8OUW - chains 3 and 7 of the 19 polymer chains in the assembly; structure by electron microscopy, 3.75 A resolution.

[Chain 3]
Protein: DNA replication licensing factor MCM3
Source organism: Caenorhabditis elegans
Notes: EC 3.6.4.12
UniProtKB: Q9XVR7 (Q9XVR7_CAEEL); residues 1-812 here = UniProt positions 1-812
Amino-acid sequence (812 residues; each row starts with the number of its first residue):
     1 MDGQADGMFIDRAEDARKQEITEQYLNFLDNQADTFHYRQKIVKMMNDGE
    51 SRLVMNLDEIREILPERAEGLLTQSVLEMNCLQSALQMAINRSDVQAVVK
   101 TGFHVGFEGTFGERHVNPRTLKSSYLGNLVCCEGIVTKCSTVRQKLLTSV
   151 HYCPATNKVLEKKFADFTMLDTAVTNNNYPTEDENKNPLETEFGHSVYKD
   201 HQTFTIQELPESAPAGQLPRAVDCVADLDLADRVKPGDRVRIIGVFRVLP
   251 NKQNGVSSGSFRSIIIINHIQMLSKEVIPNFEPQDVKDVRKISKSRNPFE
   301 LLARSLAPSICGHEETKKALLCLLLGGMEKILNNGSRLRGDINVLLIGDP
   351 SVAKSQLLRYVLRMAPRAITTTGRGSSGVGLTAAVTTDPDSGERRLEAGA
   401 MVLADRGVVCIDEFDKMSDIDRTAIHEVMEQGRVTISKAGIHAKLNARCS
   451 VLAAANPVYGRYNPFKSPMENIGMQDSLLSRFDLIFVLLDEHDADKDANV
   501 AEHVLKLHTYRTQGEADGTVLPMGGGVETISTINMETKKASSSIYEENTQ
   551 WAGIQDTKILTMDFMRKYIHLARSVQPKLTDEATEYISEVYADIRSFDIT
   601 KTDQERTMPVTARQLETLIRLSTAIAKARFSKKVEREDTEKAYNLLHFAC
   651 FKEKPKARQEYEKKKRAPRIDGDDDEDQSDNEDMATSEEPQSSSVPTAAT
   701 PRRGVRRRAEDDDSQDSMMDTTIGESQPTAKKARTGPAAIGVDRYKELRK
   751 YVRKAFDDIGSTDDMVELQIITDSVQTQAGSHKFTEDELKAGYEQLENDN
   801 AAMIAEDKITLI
Not modelled in the structure: 1-10, 275-277, 387-393, 523-542, 660-812
Metal / ion sites: Mg2+: S355 (together with AMP-PNP)
Residues lining bound ligands:
  - AMP-PNP (ANP; phosphoaminophosphonic acid-adenylate ester), molecule 1: I310, C311, P350, S351, V352, A353, K354, S355, Q356, N456, V504
  - AMP-PNP (ANP), molecule 2: L338, E430, Q431, S477, R481, A612, R613, E616

[Chain 7]
Protein: DNA replication licensing factor MCM7
Source organism: Caenorhabditis elegans
Notes: EC 3.6.4.12
UniProtKB: O16297 (O16297_CAEEL); residue numbers follow UniProt; this construct covers 1-730
Amino-acid sequence (730 residues; each row starts with the number of its first residue):
     1 MKTTTYNTDWAAEKTKIRSFFDEYYVDNEDGSGKAFPYRDQVFEIARRDK
    51 QAIVVNVDHIKESDIPDALELSEAITSNTKRYEVLFKDTISDMIQDYLGD
   101 KQAPVIDALDAYMFQRLHMDRNEGAANEEVSLQDKRKKYPPQLLQRFEVY
   151 FTTDDAAHETCVRNIKATEIGHLVSMKGVVIRATEVKPCVEVMTYTCDTC
   201 AAEVYQPVKGMQFTPPVNCPNKECVEAKANGRLHMQLRGSKFVKFQELKI
   251 QELSEQVPVGSIPRTMTVHVYGEMTRKCNTGNVVHVSGVFLPIMQSGFRP
   301 TGGLVADTYLEAHYINNLDDNPTFNGVQSAELEVLRRKGDNYETLAASIA
   351 PEIFGHVDVKKCLLMALVGGNDNSSNGMKIRGCINVLMMGDPGVAKSQLL
   401 GYVNRLAPRSQYTTGRGSSGVGLTAAVMKDPVTGEMSLEGGALVLADGGI
   451 CCIDEFDKMMDHDRTAIHEVMEQQTISIAKAGIMTTLNARTAIIAAANPA
   501 YGRYNPNRSIEQNVDLPAALLSRFDLILLMQDKADRENDKILAEHITYVH
   551 QHGCHPNREKKDLISLETLREYISLCKTYTPTVDPALRERIVEAYVEMRR
   601 DARYSSDPTFVSPRMILGIVRMATARAKLRLSTIVDESDVEEALRLMQFA
   651 KDSLRPEQNKIEKRMAPVDAAFAVLRELYHADNAPIAISNAIQRCARKGI
   701 SEVALKKCLDQYTANGLLVMDRQNIVFAMN
Not modelled in the structure: 1-4, 123-131, 295-303, 322-325, 659-730
Metal / ion sites: Zn2+: C197, C200, C219, C224; Mg2+: S397 (together with AMP-PNP)
Residues lining bound ligands:
  - AMP-PNP (ANP; phosphoaminophosphonic acid-adenylate ester), molecule 1: E352, I353, F354, D391, P392, G393, V394, A395, K396, S397, Q398, E455, N498, L542, I546
  - AMP-PNP (ANP), molecule 2: M378, E472, R523, P613, R614, L617

[How chain 3 and chain 7 interact]
Residue-residue contacts (84):
  R143(3) - V305(7)
  Q144(3) - A167(7)
  Q144(3) - V305(7)
  Q144(3) - A306(7)  hydrogen bond (backbone-backbone)
  Q144(3) - T308(7)
  K145(3) - L304(7)
  K145(3) - V305(7)
  L146(3) - L304(7)  hydrogen bond (backbone-backbone)
  V150(3) - Y6(7)
  Y152(3) - T8(7)
  Y152(3) - W10(7)  hydrogen bond
  N157(3) - T8(7)  hydrogen bond
  V159(3) - Y6(7)  hydrophobic
  E161(3) - Y6(7)  hydrogen bond
  F164(3) - L304(7)  hydrophobic
  Y179(3) - M294(7)
  E190(3) - R81(7)  salt bridge
  E192(3) - N78(7)  hydrogen bond
  F193(3) - I170(7)
  F193(3) - L291(7)  hydrophobic
  G194(3) - S77(7)
  G194(3) - N78(7)  hydrogen bond (backbone-side chain)
  H195(3) - Y6(7)
  Y198(3) - A167(7)
  Y198(3) - I170(7)  hydrophobic
  Y198(3) - P292(7)
  D200(3) - K166(7)
  D200(3) - A167(7)  hydrogen bond (side chain-backbone)
  D232(3) - K166(7)  salt bridge
  K330(3) - H550(7)
  L332(3) - E352(7)
  L332(3) - G553(7)
  N334(3) - E352(7)  hydrogen bond
  N334(3) - Y402(7)
  N334(3) - R405(7)  hydrogen bond (backbone-side chain)
  S336(3) - E352(7)  hydrogen bond
  S336(3) - Q398(7)
  S336(3) - R405(7)
  R337(3) - Q398(7)
  L338(3) - H550(7)
  L396(3) - I262(7)
  V402(3) - G260(7)
  D405(3) - V259(7)
  D405(3) - G260(7)
  I420(3) - R416(7)
  T423(3) - R416(7)
  H426(3) - K458(7)
  E427(3) - T414(7)
  Q431(3) - S397(7)
  Q431(3) - Q398(7)
  R433(3) - Y412(7)
  T435(3) - T414(7)
  T435(3) - G417(7)
  I436(3) - G417(7)
  S437(3) - T413(7)
  S437(3) - G417(7)  hydrogen bond (backbone-backbone)
  S437(3) - S418(7)  hydrogen bond
  S437(3) - S419(7)
  S437(3) - G422(7)
  K438(3) - S419(7)
  G440(3) - E439(7)
  H442(3) - G422(7)
  H442(3) - G440(7)
  N446(3) - S254(7)
  D476(3) - R503(7)  salt bridge
  R481(3) - E455(7)  salt bridge
  L579(3) - H550(7)
  L579(3) - Q551(7)
  D581(3) - Q551(7)
  T584(3) - T547(7)
  T584(3) - Q551(7)  hydrogen bond
  S588(3) - A543(7)
  Y591(3) - D539(7)
  Y591(3) - A543(7)  hydrophobic
  D593(3) - R536(7)  salt bridge
  R595(3) - D532(7)  salt bridge
  R595(3) - D539(7)  salt bridge
  S596(3) - R536(7)  hydrogen bond
  P609(3) - R503(7)
  R613(3) - P392(7)
  R613(3) - G393(7)
  L615(3) - A543(7)  hydrophobic
  L615(3) - I546(7)  hydrophobic
  I619(3) - H550(7)
Also at the interface, not in a pair above, chain 3 (76 interface residues in all): A165, N177, K199, H201, N333, G335, A398, A424, A439, K444, L445, R448, S477, T580, I587, E589, A592, V610, T611, A612, E616
Also at the interface, not in a pair above, chain 7 (66 interface residues in all): K80, G171, H172, R264, P351, A426, M428, G441, A442, L445, N498, K533, A534, K540, E544, V549, C554

[Overview]
Chain 3 and chain 7 form an interface of 76 and 66 residues respectively; the contacts include 15 hydrogen
bonds and 7 salt bridges. Polar pairs include E190(3)-R81(7), D232(3)-K166(7) and D476(3)-R503(7). One AMP-PNP
molecule is bound between chain 3 and chain 7.
Chain 3 is DNA replication licensing factor MCM3 and chain 7 is DNA replication licensing factor MCM7, both
from Caenorhabditis elegans; the structure, Cryo-EM structure of CMG helicase bound to TIM-1/TIPN-1 and
homodimeric DNSN-1 on fork DNA (Caenorhabditis elegans), was determined by electron microscopy.
